PDB entry 8ODR | X-ray diffraction, 2.85 A resolution | chains A and B

[Chain A]
Name: SUMO-conjugating enzyme UBC9
Source organism: Homo sapiens
Notes: EC 2.3.2.-
UniProtKB: P63279 (UBC9_HUMAN); numbering as in UniProt (aligned over 2-158)
Sequence (165 residues; each row starts with the number of its first residue; numbers below 1 keep their minus sign (Met-6 is residue -6)):
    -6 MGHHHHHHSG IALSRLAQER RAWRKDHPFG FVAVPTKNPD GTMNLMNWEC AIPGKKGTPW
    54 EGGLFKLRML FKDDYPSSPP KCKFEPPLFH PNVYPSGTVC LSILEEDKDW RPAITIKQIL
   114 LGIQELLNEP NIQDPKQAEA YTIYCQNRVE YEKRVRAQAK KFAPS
Not modelled in the structure: -6 to 2
Differences from the reference sequence: initiating methionine (-6); expression tag (-5 to 1); engineered mutation Arg14 (Lys in P63279), Lys129 (Ala in P63279)
Swiss-Prot annotation at these positions:
  - region: Arg13, Ala15 to Lys18 (Interaction with SUMO1)
  - active site: Cys93 (Glycyl thioester intermediate)
  - site: Ile4 (Interaction with RANBP2), Val25 (Interaction with RANBP2), Leu57 (Interaction with RANBP2), Asp100, Lys101 (Substrate binding)
  - modified residue: Ser2 (N-acetylserine), Lys65 (N6-acetyllysine), Ser71 (Phosphoserine)
  - cross-link (Glycyl lysine isopeptide (Lys-Gly)): Lys18 (interchain with G-Cter in SUMO2), Lys48 (interchain with G-Cter in SUMO2), Lys49 (interchain with G-Cter in SUMO1), Lys101 (interchain with G-Cter in SUMO2)
  - mutagenesis: Arg17 to Lys18 (Impairs binding to SUMO1 and catalytic activity), Phe22 (F22A: Impairs binding to RANBP2), Val25 (V25A: Impairs binding to RANBP2), Val27 (V27A: Impairs binding to RANBP2), Glu42 (E42A: Slightly impairs binding to RANBP2), Lys48 (K48A: Slightly impairs binding to RANBP2), Glu54 (E54A: Slightly impairs binding to RANBP2), Leu57 (L57A: Impairs binding to RANBP2), Lys59 (K59A: Impairs binding to RANBP2), Arg61 (R61A: Slightly impairs binding to RANBP2), Asn85 (N85Q: Impairs catalytic activity), Tyr87 (Y87A: Impairs catalytic activity), 3 further mutagenesis entries in UniProt
Reported in the primary citation:
  - contacts within the chain: Cys93-Lys129
  - conformationally variable residues: Cys93
  - mutagenesis - A129K: increased catalytic activity
  - mutagenesis - C93S/A129K: decreased catalytic activity
  - catalytic residues: Cys93, Asp127
  - mutagenesis - D127N/A129K: decreased catalytic activity on pH 7.5
  - mutagenesis - K14R, K14R/A129K: unchanged catalytic activity

[Chain B]
Name: Small ubiquitin-related modifier 1
Source organism: Homo sapiens
UniProtKB: P63165 (SUMO1_HUMAN); residues 18-97 here = UniProt positions 18-97
Sequence (90 residues; numbered 8 to 97; the number before each row is that of its first residue):
     8 MGSSHHHHHH EGEYIKLKVI GQDSSEIHFK VKMTTHLKKL KESYCQRQGV PMNSLRFLFE
    68 GQRIADNHTP KELGMEEEDV IEVYQEQTGG
Not modelled in the structure: 8-20
Differences from the reference sequence: initiating methionine (8); expression tag (9-17)
Swiss-Prot annotation at these positions:
  - region: Lys37 to Met40 (Microbial infection: Interaction with Tula hantavirus)
  - site: Phe36 (Interaction with PIAS2)
  - modified residue: Ser32 (Phosphoserine)
  - cross-link: Lys23 (Glycyl lysine isopeptide (Lys-Gly) (interchain with G-Cter in SUMO2)), Lys25 (Glycyl lysine isopeptide (Lys-Gly) (interchain with G-Cter in SUMO1)), Lys37 (Glycyl lysine isopeptide (Lys-Gly) (interchain with G-Cter in SUMO2)), Lys39 (Glycyl lysine isopeptide (Lys-Gly) (interchain with G-Cter in SUMO2)), Lys45 (Glycyl lysine isopeptide (Lys-Gly) (interchain with G-Cter in SUMO2)), Lys46 (Glycyl lysine isopeptide (Lys-Gly) (interchain with G-Cter in SUMO2)), Gly97 (Glycyl lysine isopeptide (Gly-Lys) (interchain with K-? in acceptor proteins))
  - mutagenesis: Phe36 (F36A: Abolishes binding to PIAS2), Gly97 (G97A: Abolishes sumoylation of ZBED1)

[Interface between chain A and chain B]
Residue-residue contacts - 8 pairs, chain A then chain B:
  Tyr87(A) - Gly97(B)
  Gln126(A) - Pro58(B)
  Pro128(A) - Pro58(B)
  Lys129(A) - Gly97(B)  hydrogen bond (side chain-backbone)
  Tyr134(A) - Cys52(B)
  Tyr134(A) - Gly56(B)
  Tyr134(A) - Pro58(B)
  Gln139(A) - Gln53(B)
Also at the interface, not in a pair above, chain A (9 interface residues in all): Cys93, Thr135, Cys138
Also at the interface, not in a pair above, chain B (8 interface residues in all): Val57, Met59, Asn60
The authors on this interface:
  - pairs named by the authors: Gly97(B)-Lys129(A) (covalent link)

[Summary]
9 residues of chain A face 8 of chain B across their interface; the contacts include 1 hydrogen bond. The
hydrogen-bonded pair is Lys129(A)-Gly97(B). The authors report a contact between Gly97(B) and Lys129(A). From
the paper: catalytic residues Cys93(A) and Asp127(A); A129K of chain A increases catalytic activity; 5
substitutions were tested in all.
Here chain A is SUMO-conjugating enzyme UBC9 and chain B is Small ubiquitin-related modifier 1, both from Homo
sapiens. Entry 8ODR (Mimetic of UBC9-SUMO1) was determined by X-ray diffraction.
